Entry 4QUI (X-ray diffraction, 1.76 A resolution); this record covers chains A and B of the 4 polymer chains in the assembly.

Chain A (and B):
Name: Caspase-3
Source organism: Homo sapiens
Notes: EC 3.4.22.56; chain B of this document is another copy of the same molecule, construct and numbering; everything in this record applies to it too
UniProt: P42574 (CASP3_HUMAN); residues 1-277 here = UniProt positions 1-277
Amino-acid sequence (278 residues; numbered 1 to 278; the number before each row is that of its first residue):
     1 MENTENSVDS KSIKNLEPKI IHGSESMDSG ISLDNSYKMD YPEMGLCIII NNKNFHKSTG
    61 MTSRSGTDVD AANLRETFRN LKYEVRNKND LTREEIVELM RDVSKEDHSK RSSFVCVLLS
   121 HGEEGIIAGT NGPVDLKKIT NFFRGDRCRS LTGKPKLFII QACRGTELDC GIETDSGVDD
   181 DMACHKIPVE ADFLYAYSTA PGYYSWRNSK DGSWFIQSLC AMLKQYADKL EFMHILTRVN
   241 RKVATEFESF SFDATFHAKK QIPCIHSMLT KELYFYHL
Not modelled in the structure: 1-28, 175-176 (chain B: 1-28, 175)
Sequence notes: engineered mutation Ala-128 (Phe in P42574), His-266 (Val in P42574); expression tag (278)
Swiss-Prot annotation at these positions:
  - active site: His-121, Cys-163
  - modified residue: Met-1 (N-acetylmethionine), Lys-11 (N6-acetyllysine), Ser-26 (Phosphoserine), Cys-163 (S-nitrosocysteine), Arg-207 (Microbial infection: ADP-riboxanated arginine)
  - mutagenesis: Asp-9 (D9A: In P3-D3A mutant; abolished cleavage and activation, leading to prevent thiol protease activity; when associated with A-28 and A-175), Asp-28 (D28A: In P3-D3A mutant; abolished cleavage and activation, leading to prevent thiol protease activity; when associated with A-9 and A-175), Asp-175 (D175A: In P3-D3A mutant; abolished cleavage and activation, leading to prevent thiol protease activity; when associated with A-9 and A-28), Arg-207 (R207A: Abolished ADP-riboxanation by C.violaceum CopC)
From the paper describing this entry:
  - mutagenesis - F55Y (25-fold), F128A/V266H (20-fold), F128A (15-fold), T140M: decreased catalytic activity
  - contacts within the chain: Thr-140/Tyr-195 (hydrogen bond)
  - conformationally variable residues (side-chain flip): Tyr-197, His-266
  - mutagenesis - Y195A: unchanged catalytic activity
  - catalytic residues: His-121 (citing earlier work)

Interface between chain A and chain B:
Pairs across the interface - 17 pairs, chain A then chain B:
  His-56(A) / Asp-253(B)  salt bridge
  Ser-58(A) / Phe-256(B)
  Thr-59(A) / Phe-256(B)
  Gly-60(A) / Gly-60(B)
  Gly-60(A) / Thr-62(B)
  Thr-62(A) / Gly-60(B)
  Arg-93(A) / Thr-255(B)
  Glu-123(A) / Glu-123(B)
  Asn-131(A) / Thr-255(B)  hydrogen bond
  Asn-131(A) / Phe-256(B)
  Pro-133(A) / Thr-166(B)
  Thr-166(A) / Pro-133(B)
  Asp-253(A) / His-56(B)  salt bridge
  Thr-255(A) / Arg-93(B)
  Thr-255(A) / Asn-131(B)  hydrogen bond
  Phe-256(A) / Ser-58(B)
  Phe-256(A) / Thr-59(B)
Also at the interface, not in a pair above, chain A (14 interface residues in all): Ser-251
Also at the interface, not in a pair above, chain B (14 interface residues in all): Ser-251

Overview:
Chain A and chain B each contribute 14 residues to their interface, with 2 hydrogen bonds and 2 salt bridges.
Among the polar pairs are His-56(A)/Asp-253(B) and Asn-131(A)/Thr-255(B). The paper reports the catalytic
residue His-121(A); F55Y, F128A/V266H and F128A of chain A, among others, reduce catalytic activity; 5
substitutions were tested in all.
Both chains are Caspase-3 (Homo sapiens). Entry 4QUI (Caspase-3 F128AV266H) was determined by X-ray
diffraction together with 4QTX, 4QTY, 4QU0, 4QU5, 4QU8, 4QU9 and 8 further entries from the same study.
